Entry 9L22 (electron microscopy, 3.00 A resolution); this record covers chains A and J of the 12 polymer chains in the assembly.

== Chain A ==
Name: Histone H3.3
Organism: Homo sapiens
UniProt: P84243 (H33_HUMAN); residues 1-135 here correspond to UniProt positions 2-136 (UniProt number = residue number + 1)
Sequence (135 residues; each row starts with the number of its first residue):
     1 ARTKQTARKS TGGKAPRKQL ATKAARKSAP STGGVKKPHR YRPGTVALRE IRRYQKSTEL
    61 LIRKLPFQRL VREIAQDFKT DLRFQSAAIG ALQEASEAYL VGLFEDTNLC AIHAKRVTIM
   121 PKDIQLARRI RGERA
Disordered / not traced: 1-37
Curated features (UniProtKB/Swiss-Prot):
  - site: Ser31 (Interaction with ZMYND11)
  - modified residue: Arg2 (Asymmetric dimethylarginine), Thr3 (Phosphothreonine), Lys4 (Allysine), Gln5 (5-glutamyl dopamine), Thr6 (Phosphothreonine), Arg8 (Citrulline), Lys9 (N6,N6,N6-trimethyllysine), Ser10 (ADP-ribosylserine), Thr11 (Phosphothreonine), Lys14 (N6-(2-hydroxyisobutyryl)lysine), Arg17 (Asymmetric dimethylarginine), Lys18 (N6-(2-hydroxyisobutyryl)lysine), Lys23 (N6-(2-hydroxyisobutyryl)lysine), Arg26 (Citrulline), Lys27 (N6,N6,N6-trimethyllysine), Ser28 (ADP-ribosylserine), Ser31 (Phosphoserine), Lys36 (N6,N6,N6-trimethyllysine), Lys37 (N6-methyllysine), Tyr41 (Phosphotyrosine) and 9 more in UniProt
  - lipidation: Lys18 (N6-decanoyllysine)

== Chain J ==
Molecule: 601 DNA
Organism: Homo sapiens
Sequence (189 nucleotides; each row starts with the number of its first residue; numbers below 1 keep their minus sign (DA-94 is residue -94)):
   -94 ATCCGGGTGA TGCCGGATGC CATCGAGAAT CCCGGTGCCG AGGCCGCTCA ATTGGTCGTA
   -34 GACAGCTCTA GCACCGCTTA AACGCACGTA CGCGCTGTCC CCCGCGTTTT AACCGCCAAG
    26 GGGATTACTC CCTAGTCTCC AGGCACGTGT CAGATATATA CATCCGATTC CAGTGCCGGT
    86 GTCGCTGAT
Disordered / not traced: -94 to -85, 88-94

== Chain A / chain J interface ==
Pairs across the interface - 19 pairs, chain A then chain J:
  Arg40(A) with DG9(J), hydrogen bond to the base; DC10(J), sugar contact
  Tyr41(A) with DG9(J), sugar contact; DC10(J), phosphate contact
  Pro43(A) with DC8(J), phosphate contact
  Gly44(A) with DC8(J), phosphate contact; DG9(J), hydrogen bond to the phosphate
  Thr45(A) with DG9(J), phosphate contact
  Val46(A) with DG9(J), hydrogen bond to the phosphate
  Ala47(A) with DG9(J), hydrogen bond to the phosphate
  Arg49(A) with DA-66(J), phosphate contact; DT-65(J), phosphate contact
  Arg63(A) with DA17(J), phosphate contact; DC18(J), phosphate contact
  Lys64(A) with DC18(J), phosphate contact
  Leu65(A) with DA17(J), phosphate contact; DC18(J), phosphate contact
  Arg69(A) with DA17(J), salt bridge to the phosphate
  Lys115(A) with DG-1(J), salt bridge to the phosphate
Interface residues without a listed pair, chain A (17 interface residues in all): His39, Arg42, Pro66, Arg83
Interface residues without a listed pair, chain J (10 interface residues in all): DA-67, DG27

== In short ==
Chain A and chain J form an interface of 17 and 10 residues respectively; the contacts include 4 hydrogen
bonds and 2 salt bridges. Among the polar pairs are Arg40(A)-DG9(J), Gly44(A)-DG9(J) and Val46(A)-DG9(J).
Chain A is Histone H3.3 and chain J is 601 DNA, both from Homo sapiens; the structure, hDEK-nucleosome complex
(conformation 2), was determined by electron microscopy together with 9L1X from the same study.
